Entry 7QRU (electron microscopy, 2.24 A resolution); this record covers chains B and e of the 8 polymer chains in the assembly.

Chain B:
Protein: Na(+)/H(+) antiporter subunit B
Source organism: Alkalihalophilus pseudofirmus
UniProt: A0A1Q9PN06 (A0A1Q9PN06_ALKPS); residue numbers follow UniProt; this construct covers 1-144
Amino-acid sequence (144 residues; row label = number of the first residue in the row):
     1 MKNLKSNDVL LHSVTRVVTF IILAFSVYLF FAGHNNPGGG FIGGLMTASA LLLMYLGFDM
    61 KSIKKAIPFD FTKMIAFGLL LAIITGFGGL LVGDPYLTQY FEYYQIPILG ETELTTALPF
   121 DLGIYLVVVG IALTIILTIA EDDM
Unresolved in the structure: 1-4
Differences from the reference sequence: conflict Ile84 (Val in A0A1Q9PN06)
Small-molecule neighbours: 1,2-Distearoyl-sn-glycerophosphoethanolamine (3PE): Ser13, Val14, Arg16, Val17, Phe20, Ile21
Reported in the primary citation:
  - conformationally variable residues (side-chain flip): Phe41

Chain e:
Protein: Na+/H+ antiporter subunit E
Source organism: Alkalihalophilus pseudofirmus
UniProt: A0A1Q9PMT4 (A0A1Q9PMT4_ALKPS); residues 1-158 here = UniProt positions 1-158
Amino-acid sequence (158 residues; numbered 1 to 158; the number before each row is that of its first residue):
     1 MAFQILLNLV IAVIWVNFQN SYTAVDFLIG YVVGIFILFV LRRFLRFDFY MRRVWAIIKL
    61 IVLFFKELIL ANIDVIKIVL SPKMNIQPGI VAVPTKLKTD WELSLLASLI SLTPGTLSMD
   121 FSDDNKYIYI HAIDVPNKEK MIRDIHDTFE RAILEVTN
Unresolved in the structure: 48-158
Differences from the reference sequence: conflict Val62 (Ser in A0A1Q9PMT4), Asn158 (Lys in A0A1Q9PMT4)
Small-molecule neighbours: 1,2-Distearoyl-sn-glycerophosphoethanolamine (3PE): Phe3, Leu7, Val10, Val13, Ile14, Leu45, Arg46, Phe47

Chain B / chain e interface:
Residue-residue contacts - 27 pairs, chain B then chain e:
  Arg16(B) - Phe44(e)
  Phe20(B) - Leu7(e)  hydrophobic
  Phe20(B) - Ile11(e)  hydrophobic
  Phe20(B) - Ile37(e)  hydrophobic
  Phe20(B) - Leu38(e)  hydrophobic
  Phe20(B) - Leu41(e)  hydrophobic
  Phe20(B) - Leu45(e)  hydrophobic
  Leu23(B) - Leu41(e)  hydrophobic
  Ala24(B) - Ile11(e)  hydrophobic
  Ala24(B) - Ile37(e)  hydrophobic
  Val27(B) - Val33(e)  hydrophobic
  Tyr28(B) - Trp15(e)  hydrophobic
  Tyr28(B) - Phe18(e)  hydrophobic
  Tyr28(B) - Gln19(e)
  Met54(B) - Phe44(e)  hydrophobic
  Phe58(B) - Phe44(e)  hydrophobic
  Ile63(B) - Phe44(e)  hydrophobic
  Lys65(B) - Arg43(e)
  Ala66(B) - Arg43(e)  hydrogen bond (backbone-side chain)
  Ala66(B) - Phe44(e)
  Pro68(B) - Arg43(e)
  Phe69(B) - Val40(e)  hydrophobic
  Ile108(B) - Ala24(e)
  Ile108(B) - Leu28(e)  hydrophobic
  Leu109(B) - Ala24(e)
  Leu109(B) - Val25(e)  hydrophobic
  Gly110(B) - Val25(e)
Interface residues without a listed pair, chain B (23 interface residues in all): Thr15, Thr19, Phe25, Phe31, Ile67, Glu111, Thr112
Interface residues without a listed pair, chain e (18 interface residues in all): Ile29, Phe36

In short:
Chain B and chain e form an interface of 23 and 18 residues respectively; the contacts include 1 hydrogen
bond. Its one hydrogen-bonded contact is Ala66(B)-Arg43(e). 1,2-Distearoyl-sn-glycerophosphoethanolamine is
bound between chain B and chain e. The paper reports conformational variability at Phe41(B).
Chain B is Na(+)/H(+) antiporter subunit B and chain e is Na+/H+ antiporter subunit E, both from
Alkalihalophilus pseudofirmus; the structure, Structure of Bacillus pseudofirmus Mrp antiporter complex,
monomer, was determined by electron microscopy.
